Entry 9EK2 (electron microscopy, 8.30 A resolution (very low resolution: no residue pairs are listed; an interface is given only as per-side residue counts)); this record covers chains M and d of the 39 polymer chains in the assembly.

[Chain M (and d)]
Molecule: Matrix protein p17
From: Human immunodeficiency virus type 1
Notes: chain d of this document is another copy of the same molecule, construct and numbering; everything in this record applies to it too
UniProt: P12497 (POL_HV1N5); residues 1-115 here correspond to UniProt positions 2-116 (UniProt number = residue number + 1)
Amino-acid sequence (115 residues; row label = number of the first residue in the row):
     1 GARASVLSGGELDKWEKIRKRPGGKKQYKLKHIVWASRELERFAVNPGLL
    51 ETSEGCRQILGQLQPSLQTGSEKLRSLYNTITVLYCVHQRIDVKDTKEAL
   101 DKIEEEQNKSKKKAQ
Construct notes: engineered mutation K20 (Leu21 in P12497), K73 (Glu74 in P12497), T82 (Ala83 in P12497)
Covalently attached groups: myristic acid (MYR) linked to G1
Swiss-Prot annotation at these positions:
  - region: V6 to L30 (Interaction with Gp41), L7 to R42 (Interaction with host CALM1), E11 to I18 (Interaction with host AP3D1), D13 to H32 (Interaction with membrane phosphatidylinositol 4,5-bisphosphate and RNA), E72, L74 to S76 (Interaction with membrane phosphatidylinositol 4,5-bisphosphate)
  - motif: W15 to R19, R21 (Nuclear export signal), K25 to K31 (Nuclear localization signal)
  - lipidation: G1 (N-myristoyl glycine)
From the paper describing this entry:
  - binding site for myristic acid: R38 (from molecular simulation)
  - mutagenesis - L20K/E73K/A82T: increased binding to lipid (from molecular simulation)
  - mutagenesis - R19A, E41A, E51A: unchanged growth
  - mutagenesis - R19L: unchanged growth (citing earlier work)

[How chain M and chain d interact]
At this resolution (8 A) residue pairs are not listed: 12 residues of chain M and 10 of chain d lie at the interface.

[Overview]
12 residues of chain M face 10 of chain d across their interface. Covalently linked myristic acid: at G1(M).
From the paper: a binding site for myristic acid at R38(M); L20K/E73K/A82T of chain M increase binding to
lipid; 5 substitutions were tested in all.
Chain M and chain d are both Matrix protein p17 (Human immunodeficiency virus type 1); the structure, HIV-1
immature L20K/E73K/A82T matrix protein p17 lattice, was determined by electron microscopy (same publication as
9EK1 and 9EK3).
